PDB entry 5ZTM | X-ray diffraction, 2.90 A resolution | chains A and C of the 3 polymer chains in the assembly

[Chain A]
Protein: Dosage compensation regulator
From: Drosophila melanogaster
Notes: EC 3.6.4.13; fragment: dsRNA-binding domain
Reference sequence: P24785 (MLE_DROME); numbering as in UniProt (aligned over 1-264)
Chain sequence (264 residues; row label = number of the first residue in the row):
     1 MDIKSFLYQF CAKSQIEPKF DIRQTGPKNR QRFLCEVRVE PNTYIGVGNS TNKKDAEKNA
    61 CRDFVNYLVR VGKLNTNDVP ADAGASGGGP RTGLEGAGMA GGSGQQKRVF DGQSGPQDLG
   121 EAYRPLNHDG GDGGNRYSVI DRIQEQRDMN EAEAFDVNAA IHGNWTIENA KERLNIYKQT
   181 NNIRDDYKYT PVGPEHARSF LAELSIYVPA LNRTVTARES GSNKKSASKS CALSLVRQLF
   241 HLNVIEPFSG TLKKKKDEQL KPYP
Unresolved in the structure: 82-160, 248-264
UniProt features mapped onto this chain:
  - mutagenesis: Lys4 to Ser5 (Decreased binding to roX2 non-coding RNA), Lys4 (K4E: Slightly decreased binding to roX2 non-conding RNA, leading to decreased localization to male X chromosome), Asn29 (N29A: Does not affect binding to roX2 non-coding RNA), Asn52 to Lys58 (Knockin flies show male lethality due to impaired binding to roX2 non-coding RNA), Lys53 (K53E: Impaired binding to roX2 non-conding RNA, leading to decreased localization to male X chromosome), Lys54 (K54E: Impaired binding to roX2 non-conding RNA, leading to decreased localization to male X chromosome), Lys171 to Asn175 (Decreased binding to roX2 non-coding RNA), Glu172 (E172A: Slightly increased binding to roX2 non-coding RNA), Glu195 (E195A: Slightly increased binding to roX2 non-coding RNA), His196 (H196E: Decreased binding to roX2 non-coding RNA, leading to decreased localization to male X chromosome), Asn223 to Lys229 (Knockin flies show male lethality due to impaired binding to roX2 non-coding RNA), Lys225 (K225E: Decreased binding to roX2 non-coding RNA, leading to decreased localization to male X chromosome)
What the authors report for this chain:
  - binding site for non-coding mRNA sequence roX2 (chain C): Lys4, Ser5, Glu17, Asn29, Asn52, Lys53, Lys54, Lys58, Lys171, Glu172, Asn175, Glu195, His196, Asn223, Lys224, Lys225, Lys229
  - mutagenesis - N223A/K224E/K225E/K229E: abolished binding to non-coding mRNA sequence roX2 (chain C)
  - mutagenesis - K4E, K4E/S5A, K171E, K171E/N175A, H196E: decreased binding to non-coding mRNA sequence roX2 (chain C)
  - mutagenesis - E172A, E195A: increased binding to non-coding mRNA sequence roX2 (chain C)
  - specificity-determining residues: Asn29, Glu172, Asn175, Glu195
  - mutagenesis - N29A: unchanged binding to non-coding mRNA sequence roX2 (chain C)

[Chain C]
Molecule: non-coding mRNA sequence roX2
From: Drosophila melanogaster
Sequence (55 nucleotides; each row starts with the number of its first residue):
   114 XCUUUAGAGA UCGUUUCGAA UCACAUUGAU AAUCGUUCGA AACGUUCUCC GAAGC
Unresolved in the structure: 135-140
Modified positions: GTP (guanosine-5'-triphosphate) at position 114

[How chain A and chain C interact]
Residue-residue contacts (57; chain A residue first):
  Met1(A) with C130(C), sugar contact
  Asp2(A) with A154(C), sugar contact
  Lys4(A) with A153(C), hydrogen bond to the phosphate; A154(C), salt bridge to the phosphate
  Ser5(A) with A153(C), sugar contact; A154(C), hydrogen bond to the sugar
  Tyr8(A) with G152(C), sugar contact; A153(C), sugar contact
  Gln9(A) with C130(C), hydrogen bond to the sugar; G131(C), sugar contact
  Ala12(A) with G131(C), sugar contact
  Glu17(A) with G152(C), hydrogen bond to the sugar
  Lys28(A) with A119(C), base contact; G164(C), hydrogen bond to the sugar
  Asn29(A) with A119(C), sugar contact; G164(C), hydrogen bond to the base; A165(C), hydrogen bond to the sugar
  Gln31(A) with G120(C), sugar contact
  Phe33(A) with G120(C), sugar contact; A121(C), sugar contact
  Thr51(A) with A119(C), hydrogen bond to the phosphate; G120(C), hydrogen bond to the phosphate
  Asn52(A) with G120(C), phosphate contact; A121(C), phosphate contact
  Lys53(A) with A121(C), hydrogen bond to the phosphate; G122(C), salt bridge to the phosphate
  Lys54(A) with A155(C), salt bridge to the phosphate
  Lys58(A) with A154(C), hydrogen bond to the phosphate; A155(C), salt bridge to the phosphate
  Glu168(A) with U149(C), sugar contact
  Lys171(A) with G148(C), phosphate contact; U149(C), salt bridge to the phosphate
  Glu172(A) with G148(C), hydrogen bond to the sugar; U149(C), sugar contact
  Asn175(A) with C147(C), hydrogen bond to the sugar; G148(C), sugar contact
  Gln179(A) with U146(C), base contact; C147(C), base contact
  Glu195(A) with U124(C), hydrogen bond to the sugar; U158(C), hydrogen bond to the sugar; U159(C), sugar contact
  His196(A) with U124(C), sugar contact; U159(C), hydrogen bond to the sugar; C160(C), hydrogen bond to the sugar
  Ala197(A) with U124(C), sugar contact
  Arg198(A) with U124(C), hydrogen bond to the sugar; C125(C), sugar contact
  Phe200(A) with C125(C), phosphate contact; G126(C), sugar contact
  Ser222(A) with C125(C), phosphate contact
  Asn223(A) with G126(C), phosphate contact
  Lys224(A) with G126(C), hydrogen bond to the phosphate; U127(C), salt bridge to the phosphate
  Lys225(A) with U149(C), phosphate contact; U150(C), salt bridge to the phosphate
  Lys229(A) with U149(C), phosphate contact; U150(C), salt bridge to the phosphate
Other interface residues (no listed pair), chain A (35 interface residues in all): Arg30, Glu57, Asp186
Other interface residues (no listed pair), chain C (25 interface residues in all): A132

[In short]
35 residues of chain A face 25 of chain C across their interface; the contacts include 19 hydrogen bonds and 8
salt bridges. Polar contacts include Asn29(A)-G164(C), Ser5(A)-A154(C) and Gln9(A)-C130(C). From the paper: a
binding site for non-coding mRNA sequence roX2 (chain C) at Lys4(A), Ser5(A) and Glu17(A) among others; K4E,
K4E/S5A and K171E of chain A, among others, reduce binding to non-coding mRNA sequence roX2 (chain C); 9
substitutions were tested in all.
Chain A is Dosage compensation regulator and chain C is non-coding mRNA sequence roX2, both from Drosophila
melanogaster; the structure, Crystal structure of MLE dsRBDs in complex with roX2 (R2H1), was determined by
X-ray diffraction.
